Entry 3T5L (X-ray diffraction, 2.90 A resolution); this record covers chains A and B of the 3 polymer chains in the assembly.

# Chain A
Molecule: DNA polymerase IV
From: Sulfolobus solfataricus P2
Notes: EC 2.7.7.7
UniProtKB: Q97W02 (DPO4_SULSO); residues 1-341 here = UniProt positions 1-341
Amino-acid sequence (341 residues; each row starts with the number of its first residue):
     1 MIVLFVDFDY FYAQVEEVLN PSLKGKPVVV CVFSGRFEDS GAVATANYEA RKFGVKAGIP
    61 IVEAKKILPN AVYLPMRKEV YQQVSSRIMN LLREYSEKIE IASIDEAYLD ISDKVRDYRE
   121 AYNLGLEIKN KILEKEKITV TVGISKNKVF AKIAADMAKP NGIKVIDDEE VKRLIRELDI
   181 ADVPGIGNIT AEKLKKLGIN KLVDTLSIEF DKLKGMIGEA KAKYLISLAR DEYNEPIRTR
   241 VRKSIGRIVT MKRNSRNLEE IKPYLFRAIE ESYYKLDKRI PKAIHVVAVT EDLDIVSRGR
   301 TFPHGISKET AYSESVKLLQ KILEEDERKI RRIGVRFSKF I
Swiss-Prot annotation at these positions:
  - active site: Glu106
  - binding site (Mg(2+)): Asp7, Asp105
  - site: Tyr12 (Substrate discrimination)
  - mutagenesis: Asp105 to Glu106 (Loss of function)
Bound ions: Ca2+ site 1: Asp7, Phe8, Asp105 (together with 2'-deoxyguanosine-5'-triphosphate); Ca2+ site 2: Asp7, Glu106 (together with 2'-deoxyguanosine-5'-triphosphate) (shared with 1 residue of chain C); Ca2+ site 3: Ala181, Ile186
Ligand contacts: 2'-deoxyguanosine-5'-triphosphate (DGT): Asp7, Phe8, Asp9, Tyr10, Phe11, Tyr12, Val32, Ala44, Thr45, Tyr48, Arg51, Ala57, Met76, Ile104, Asp105, Glu106, Lys159
Reported in the primary citation:
  - binding site for the 17-nt DNA strand (chain B): Lys78
  - binding site for 2'-deoxyguanosine-5'-triphosphate: Tyr12

# Chain B
Molecule: 17-nt DNA strand
Sequence (17 nucleotides; each row starts with the number of its first residue):
   402 CACXGAATCC TTCCCCC
Modified / non-standard residues: HN0 (2'-deoxy-N-[(2S,3S,5R)-5-hydroxy-2-pentyltetrahydrofuran-3-yl]guanosine 5'-(dihydrogen phosphate)) at position 405

# Interface between chain A and chain B
Contacting residue pairs (40):
  Tyr12(A) - HN0_405(B)  base contact
  Val32(A) - DC404(B)  phosphate contact
  Val32(A) - HN0_405(B)  sugar contact
  Phe37(A) - DC402(B)  sugar contact
  Phe37(A) - DA403(B)  phosphate contact
  Ser40(A) - DA403(B)  phosphate contact
  Gly41(A) - DA403(B)  hydrogen bond to the phosphate
  Gly41(A) - DC404(B)  sugar contact
  Ala42(A) - DC404(B)  sugar contact
  Gly58(A) - DC404(B)  base contact
  Pro60(A) - DC402(B)  base contact
  Glu63(A) - DC402(B)  base contact
  Lys78(A) - HN0_405(B)  base contact
  Ala102(A) - HN0_405(B)  base contact
  Gly218(A) - DC411(B)  phosphate contact
  Glu219(A) - DC411(B)  hydrogen bond to the phosphate
  Ala220(A) - DC410(B)  phosphate contact
  Ala220(A) - DC411(B)  hydrogen bond to the phosphate
  Arg242(A) - DA407(B)  salt bridge to the phosphate
  Arg242(A) - DA408(B)  salt bridge to the phosphate
  Lys243(A) - DA408(B)  hydrogen bond to the phosphate
  Lys243(A) - DT409(B)  salt bridge to the phosphate
  Ser244(A) - DA407(B)  phosphate contact
  Ser244(A) - DA408(B)  hydrogen bond to the phosphate
  Ile245(A) - DA407(B)  phosphate contact
  Gly246(A) - DG406(B)  phosphate contact
  Gly246(A) - DA407(B)  hydrogen bond to the phosphate
  Arg247(A) - HN0_405(B)  hydrogen bond to the phosphate
  Arg247(A) - DG406(B)  salt bridge to the phosphate
  Ile248(A) - HN0_405(B)  sugar contact
  Ile248(A) - DG406(B)  hydrogen bond to the phosphate
  Thr250(A) - HN0_405(B)  hydrogen bond to the phosphate
  Lys275(A) - DA407(B)  salt bridge to the phosphate
  Leu293(A) - DA403(B)  sugar contact
  Arg331(A) - DA403(B)  salt bridge to the phosphate
  Arg331(A) - DC404(B)  salt bridge to the phosphate
  Arg332(A) - DC404(B)  salt bridge to the phosphate
  Arg332(A) - HN0_405(B)  salt bridge to the phosphate
  Arg336(A) - DG406(B)  sugar contact
  Arg336(A) - DA407(B)  salt bridge to the phosphate
Also at the interface, not in a pair above, chain A (34 interface residues in all): Ser34, Ser103, Ile104, Lys221, Arg238, Val241, Val249

# Summary
34 residues of chain A and 10 residues of chain B are in contact, with 9 hydrogen bonds and 10 salt bridges.
Among the polar pairs are Gly41(A)-DA403(B), Glu219(A)-DC411(B) and Ala220(A)-DC411(B). The paper reports a
binding site for the 17-nt DNA strand (chain B) at Lys78(A); a binding site for
2'-deoxyguanosine-5'-triphosphate at Tyr12(A).
Chain A is DNA polymerase IV (Sulfolobus solfataricus P2) and chain B is a 17-nt DNA strand; the structure,
Ternary complex of HNE Adduct modified DNA (5'-CXG-3' vs 14-mer) with Dpo4 and incoming dDGT, was determined
by X-ray diffraction, deposited together with 3T5H, 3T5J and 3T5K.
